PDB entry 9OC4 | electron microscopy, 2.10 A resolution | chains A and C of the 4 polymer chains in the assembly

# Chain A
Protein: Potassium-transporting ATPase potassium-binding subunit
Organism: Escherichia coli K-12
UniProt: P03959 (KDPA_ECOLI); residue numbers follow UniProt; this construct covers 1-557
Chain sequence (557 residues; numbered 1 to 557; the number before each row is that of its first residue):
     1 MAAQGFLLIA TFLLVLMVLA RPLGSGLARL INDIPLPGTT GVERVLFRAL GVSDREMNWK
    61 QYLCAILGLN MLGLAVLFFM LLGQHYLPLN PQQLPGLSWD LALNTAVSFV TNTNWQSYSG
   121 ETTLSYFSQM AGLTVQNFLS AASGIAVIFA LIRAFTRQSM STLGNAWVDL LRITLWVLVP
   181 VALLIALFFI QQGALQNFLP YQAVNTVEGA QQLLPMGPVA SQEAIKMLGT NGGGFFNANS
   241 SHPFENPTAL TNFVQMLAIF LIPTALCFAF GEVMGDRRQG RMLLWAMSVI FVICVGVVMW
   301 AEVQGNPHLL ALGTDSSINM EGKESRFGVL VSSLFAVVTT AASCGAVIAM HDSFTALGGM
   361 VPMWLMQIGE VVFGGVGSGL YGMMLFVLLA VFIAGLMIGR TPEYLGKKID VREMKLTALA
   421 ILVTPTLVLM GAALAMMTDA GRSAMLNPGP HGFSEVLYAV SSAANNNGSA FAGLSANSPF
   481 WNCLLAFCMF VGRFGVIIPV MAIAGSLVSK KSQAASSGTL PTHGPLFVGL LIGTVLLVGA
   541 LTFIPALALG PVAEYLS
Metal / ion sites: K+: Asn-112, Thr-113, Thr-230, Asn-231, Ser-343, Cys-344, Asn-466, Asn-467
Small-molecule neighbours:
  - 9Y0 ((2R)-3-(((2-aminoethoxy)(hydroxy)phosphoryl)oxy)-2-(palmitoyloxy)propyl (E)-octadec-9-enoate), molecule 1: Ile-393, Pro-521, His-523, Gly-524, Pro-525, Leu-526, Phe-527, Gly-529, Leu-530, Gly-533, Thr-534, Leu-537, Val-538
  - 9Y0, molecule 2: Met-430, Ala-433, Leu-434, Met-437
Swiss-Prot annotation at these positions:
  - mutagenesis: Gly-232 (G232A/S: Decrease in K(+) affinity and loss of cation selectivity)
Reported in the primary citation:
  - mutagenesis - Q116H, Q116R, G232D, E370H, E370K/R493E, E370Q: decreased binding to K+
  - mutagenesis - Q116R, R493E, V496E, V496M: unchanged catalytic activity on K+
  - mutagenesis - Q116E: unchanged binding to K+
  - mutagenesis - G232D: increased catalytic activity on Rb+
  - mutagenesis - G232D: increased catalytic activity on NH4+
  - specificity-determining residues: Gly-232
  - mutagenesis - E370K, E370K/R493E, R493E, R493M, R493Q, V496H, V496W: decreased catalytic activity on K+
  - mutagenesis - V496R: abolished catalytic activity on K+

# Chain C
Protein: Potassium-transporting ATPase KdpC subunit
Organism: Escherichia coli K-12
UniProt: P03961 (KDPC_ECOLI); residues 1-190 here = UniProt positions 1-190
Chain sequence (208 residues; numbered 1 to 208; the number before each row is that of its first residue):
     1 MSGLRPALST FIFLLLITGG VYPLLTTVLG QWWFPWQANG SLIREGDTVR GSALIGQNFT
    61 GNGYFHGRPS ATAEMPYNPQ ASGGSNLAVS NPELDKLIAA RVAALRAANP DASASVPVEL
   121 VTASASGLDN NITPQAAAWQ IPRVAKARNL SVEQLTQLIA KYSQQPLVKY IGQPVVNIVE
   181 LNLALDKLDE GTGLVPRGSS HHHHHHHH
Disordered / not traced: 1-2, 191-208
Differences from the reference sequence: expression tag (191-208)
Swiss-Prot annotation at these positions:
  - mutagenesis: Gln-140 to Leu-150 (Cell does not grow at low potassium concentrations)

# Interface between chain A and chain C
Pairs across the interface (203; chain A residue first):
  Gln-4(A) / Lys-169(C)  hydrogen bond (side chain-backbone)
  Gln-4(A) / Tyr-170(C)
  Leu-7(A) / Tyr-170(C)
  Leu-8(A) / Tyr-170(C)
  Leu-8(A) / Ile-171(C)  hydrophobic
  Thr-11(A) / Tyr-170(C)  hydrogen bond
  Leu-46(A) / Phe-13(C)  hydrophobic
  Arg-48(A) / Arg-5(C)
  Ala-49(A) / Arg-5(C)  hydrogen bond (backbone-side chain)
  Leu-50(A) / Arg-5(C)
  Leu-50(A) / Ser-9(C)
  Leu-50(A) / Phe-13(C)  hydrophobic
  Gly-51(A) / Arg-5(C)
  Gly-51(A) / Pro-6(C)
  Leu-72(A) / Leu-8(C)  hydrophobic
  Leu-72(A) / Phe-11(C)  hydrophobic
  Gly-73(A) / Phe-11(C)
  Val-76(A) / Phe-11(C)  hydrophobic
  Glu-121(A) / Pro-79(C)
  Glu-121(A) / Gln-80(C)
  Glu-121(A) / Ser-82(C)  hydrogen bond
  Thr-122(A) / Gln-80(C)
  Met-130(A) / Gly-19(C)
  Met-130(A) / Pro-23(C)  hydrophobic
  Ala-131(A) / Leu-15(C)
  Val-135(A) / Leu-15(C)  hydrophobic
  Val-135(A) / Thr-18(C)
  Val-135(A) / Gly-19(C)
  Phe-138(A) / Thr-18(C)
  Phe-138(A) / Tyr-22(C)  hydrophobic
  Leu-139(A) / Phe-11(C)  hydrophobic
  Leu-139(A) / Leu-14(C)  hydrophobic
  Trp-167(A) / Pro-6(C)
  Trp-167(A) / Ala-7(C)  hydrophobic
  Trp-167(A) / Thr-10(C)
  Leu-171(A) / Thr-10(C)
  Leu-171(A) / Phe-13(C)  hydrophobic
  Leu-171(A) / Leu-14(C)  hydrophobic
  Thr-174(A) / Leu-14(C)
  Thr-174(A) / Thr-18(C)
  Leu-175(A) / Phe-13(C)  hydrophobic
  Leu-175(A) / Ile-17(C)  hydrophobic
  Ala-182(A) / Tyr-22(C)
  Leu-183(A) / Tyr-22(C)
  Leu-183(A) / Leu-25(C)  hydrophobic
  Leu-183(A) / Thr-26(C)
  Ala-186(A) / Tyr-22(C)
  Ala-186(A) / Thr-26(C)
  Leu-187(A) / Leu-29(C)  hydrophobic
  Leu-187(A) / Trp-33(C)  hydrophobic
  Leu-187(A) / Phe-34(C)
  Ile-190(A) / Thr-26(C)
  Ile-190(A) / Gly-30(C)
  Ile-190(A) / Phe-34(C)  hydrophobic
  Ile-190(A) / Gln-37(C)
  Ile-190(A) / Ala-38(C)  hydrophobic
  Gln-191(A) / Phe-34(C)
  Gln-191(A) / Gln-37(C)  hydrogen bond (backbone-side chain)
  Gly-193(A) / Gln-37(C)
  Gly-193(A) / Leu-54(C)
  Ala-194(A) / Gln-37(C)
  Ala-194(A) / Ala-38(C)
  Leu-195(A) / Ala-38(C)
  Leu-195(A) / Gly-40(C)
  Gln-196(A) / Pro-23(C)
  Gln-196(A) / Thr-26(C)
  Gln-196(A) / Thr-27(C)  hydrogen bond
  Gln-196(A) / Gln-31(C)  hydrogen bond (backbone-side chain)
  Gln-196(A) / Ala-38(C)  hydrogen bond (backbone-backbone)
  Asn-197(A) / Gln-31(C)
  Asn-197(A) / Ala-38(C)  hydrogen bond (side chain-backbone)
  Phe-198(A) / Thr-27(C)
  Leu-199(A) / Asn-39(C)
  Tyr-201(A) / Gln-80(C)
  Gln-202(A) / Leu-42(C)
  Gln-202(A) / Val-49(C)
  Val-204(A) / Val-49(C)  hydrophobic
  Val-204(A) / Arg-50(C)
  Val-204(A) / Gly-51(C)
  Asn-205(A) / Thr-48(C)  hydrogen bond
  Asn-205(A) / Val-49(C)  hydrogen bond (backbone-backbone)
  Asn-205(A) / Arg-50(C)  hydrogen bond (backbone-side chain)
  Thr-206(A) / Arg-50(C)
  Thr-206(A) / Gln-57(C)
  Val-207(A) / Arg-50(C)
  Val-207(A) / Gln-57(C)
  Val-207(A) / Phe-59(C)  hydrophobic
  Val-207(A) / Tyr-64(C)
  Val-207(A) / Asp-186(C)
  Glu-208(A) / Asn-58(C)
  Glu-208(A) / Phe-59(C)
  Glu-208(A) / Thr-60(C)  hydrogen bond (side chain-backbone)
  Glu-208(A) / Gly-61(C)  hydrogen bond (side chain-backbone)
  Glu-208(A) / Tyr-64(C)
  Gln-211(A) / Met-75(C)
  Gln-212(A) / Gly-56(C)  hydrogen bond (side chain-backbone)
  Gln-212(A) / Gln-57(C)
  Gln-212(A) / Tyr-77(C)  hydrogen bond (side chain-backbone)
  Gln-212(A) / Pro-79(C)
  Leu-213(A) / Pro-79(C)
  Leu-213(A) / Gln-80(C)  hydrogen bond (backbone-side chain)
  Leu-214(A) / Leu-42(C)  hydrophobic
  Leu-214(A) / Ser-52(C)
  Leu-214(A) / Ile-55(C)  hydrophobic
  Leu-214(A) / Pro-79(C)  hydrophobic
  Pro-215(A) / Pro-79(C)
  Pro-215(A) / Gln-80(C)
  Ser-221(A) / Tyr-22(C)  hydrogen bond (backbone-side chain)
  Ala-224(A) / Tyr-22(C)
  Phe-236(A) / Ser-82(C)
  Asn-237(A) / Ser-82(C)  hydrogen bond (side chain-backbone)
  Asn-237(A) / Gly-83(C)
  Ala-238(A) / Ser-82(C)  hydrogen bond (backbone-side chain)
  Ala-238(A) / Ser-126(C)
  Ser-241(A) / Ala-125(C)  hydrogen bond (side chain-backbone)
  Ser-241(A) / Ser-126(C)
  His-242(A) / Ser-82(C)
  His-242(A) / Leu-128(C)
  Pro-243(A) / Leu-54(C)
  Pro-243(A) / Leu-128(C)
  Phe-244(A) / Gly-40(C)
  Phe-244(A) / Ser-52(C)
  Phe-244(A) / Ile-55(C)  hydrophobic
  Pro-247(A) / Leu-54(C)  hydrophobic
  Ala-249(A) / Ile-171(C)
  Ala-249(A) / Gly-172(C)
  Phe-253(A) / Ile-171(C)  hydrophobic
  Asn-306(A) / Val-89(C)
  Asn-306(A) / Leu-94(C)
  His-308(A) / Asp-95(C)  salt bridge
  Leu-309(A) / Ile-98(C)  hydrophobic
  Leu-309(A) / Val-118(C)  hydrophobic
  Leu-312(A) / Asp-95(C)
  Leu-312(A) / Ile-98(C)  hydrophobic
  Leu-312(A) / Ala-99(C)  hydrophobic
  Leu-312(A) / Val-102(C)
  Gly-313(A) / Arg-106(C)
  Gly-313(A) / Ala-114(C)
  Gly-313(A) / Ser-115(C)
  Gly-313(A) / Val-116(C)  hydrogen bond (backbone-backbone)
  Thr-314(A) / Val-116(C)
  Thr-314(A) / Val-121(C)
  Asp-315(A) / Ser-115(C)
  Asp-315(A) / Val-116(C)  hydrogen bond (backbone-backbone)
  Asp-315(A) / Pro-117(C)
  Asp-315(A) / Val-118(C)  hydrogen bond (side chain-backbone)
  Ser-316(A) / Val-118(C)
  Ile-318(A) / Val-118(C)
  Met-320(A) / Arg-68(C)  hydrogen bond (backbone-side chain)
  Met-320(A) / Thr-122(C)
  Met-320(A) / Ala-123(C)
  Glu-321(A) / Ser-85(C)  hydrogen bond
  Glu-321(A) / Leu-94(C)
  Glu-321(A) / Thr-122(C)
  Glu-321(A) / Ala-123(C)  hydrogen bond (side chain-backbone)
  Gly-322(A) / Ala-123(C)  hydrogen bond (backbone-backbone)
  Gly-322(A) / Ser-124(C)
  Gly-322(A) / Ala-125(C)
  Lys-323(A) / Arg-68(C)  hydrogen bond (backbone-side chain)
  Lys-323(A) / Ser-124(C)
  Lys-323(A) / Ala-125(C)
  Glu-324(A) / Arg-68(C)
  Glu-324(A) / Ser-124(C)
  Glu-324(A) / Ala-125(C)  hydrogen bond (side chain-backbone)
  Glu-324(A) / Ser-126(C)  hydrogen bond (side chain-backbone)
  Glu-324(A) / Asp-129(C)
  Ser-325(A) / Arg-68(C)
  Ser-325(A) / Glu-119(C)  hydrogen bond
  Ser-325(A) / Asp-129(C)  hydrogen bond (backbone-side chain)
  Ser-325(A) / Asn-131(C)  hydrogen bond (side chain-backbone)
  Ser-325(A) / Gln-173(C)  hydrogen bond (backbone-side chain)
  Ser-325(A) / Val-175(C)
  Arg-326(A) / Asn-131(C)
  Arg-326(A) / Gly-172(C)
  Arg-326(A) / Gln-173(C)  hydrogen bond (backbone-backbone)
  Arg-326(A) / Val-175(C)
  Phe-327(A) / Gly-172(C)
  Gly-328(A) / Gln-173(C)
  Val-331(A) / Tyr-170(C)
  Val-331(A) / Ile-171(C)
  Ile-348(A) / Ala-125(C)
  Ala-349(A) / Ala-125(C)  hydrophobic
  Met-350(A) / Gly-84(C)
  Met-350(A) / Asn-86(C)
  Met-350(A) / Ala-125(C)
  Asp-352(A) / Asn-86(C)
  Asp-352(A) / Ala-88(C)
  Ser-353(A) / Asn-86(C)
  Ser-353(A) / Leu-87(C)  hydrogen bond (side chain-backbone)
  Ser-353(A) / Val-89(C)
  Phe-354(A) / Val-89(C)
  Thr-355(A) / Val-89(C)
  Leu-446(A) / Ser-85(C)
  Leu-446(A) / Asn-86(C)
  Asn-447(A) / Asn-86(C)  hydrogen bond (side chain-backbone)
  Asn-447(A) / Leu-87(C)
  Asn-447(A) / Ala-88(C)  hydrogen bond (side chain-backbone)
  Asn-447(A) / Asn-91(C)  hydrogen bond
  Pro-448(A) / Asn-91(C)
  His-451(A) / Ala-88(C)
  Ala-472(A) / Asn-86(C)
  Gly-473(A) / Asn-86(C)
  Glu-554(A) / Ser-90(C)  hydrogen bond
Other interface residues (no listed pair), chain A (105 interface residues in all): Val-52, Leu-69, Thr-134, Leu-170, Val-179, Ala-203, Met-216, Ala-220, Ile-225, Leu-250, Pro-307, Asn-319
Other interface residues (no listed pair), chain C (91 interface residues in all): Arg-44, Ala-81, Pro-92, Arg-101, Ile-132, Leu-183

# In short
Chain A and chain C form an interface of 105 and 91 residues respectively; the contacts include 41 hydrogen
bonds and 1 salt bridge. Polar pairs include His-308(A)/Asp-95(C), Gln-4(A)/Lys-169(C) and
Thr-11(A)/Tyr-170(C). The paper reports that E370K, E370K/R493E and R493E of chain A, among others, reduce
catalytic activity on K+; the specificity determinant Gly-232(A); 16 substitutions were tested in all.
Chain A is Potassium-transporting ATPase potassium-binding subunit and chain C is Potassium-transporting
ATPase KdpC subunit, both from Escherichia coli K-12; the structure, High-resolution cryo-EM structure of
KdpFABC in the E1P-ADP state in lipid nanodisc, was determined by electron microscopy.
